Entry 9UD4 (electron microscopy, 3.31 A resolution); this record covers chains D and F of the 6 polymer chains in the assembly.

== Chain D ==
Molecule: Na(+)-translocating NADH-quinone reductase subunit D
Organism: Vibrio cholerae O395
Notes: EC 7.2.1.1
UniProtKB: A5F5Y6 (NQRD_VIBC3); residues 1-210 here = UniProt positions 1-210
Sequence (210 residues; each row starts with the number of its first residue):
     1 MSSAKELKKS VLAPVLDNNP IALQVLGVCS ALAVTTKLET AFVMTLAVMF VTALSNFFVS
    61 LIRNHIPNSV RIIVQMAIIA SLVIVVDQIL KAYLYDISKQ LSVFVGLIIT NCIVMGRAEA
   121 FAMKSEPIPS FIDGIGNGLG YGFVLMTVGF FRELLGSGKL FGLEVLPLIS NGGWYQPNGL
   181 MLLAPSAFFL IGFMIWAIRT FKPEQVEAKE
Disordered / not traced: 1-6
Ion coordination: 2Fe-2S cluster Fe: Cys-29, Cys-112 (shared with 2 residues of chain E)
Ligand contacts: 2Fe-2S cluster (FES): Leu-26, Gly-27, Val-28, Cys-29, Thr-110, Asn-111, Cys-112

== Chain F ==
Molecule: Na(+)-translocating NADH-quinone reductase subunit F
Organism: Vibrio cholerae O395
Notes: EC 7.2.1.1
UniProtKB: A5F5Y4 (NQRF_VIBC3); residues 1-408 here = UniProt positions 1-408
Sequence (414 residues; numbered 1 to 414; the number before each row is that of its first residue):
     1 MSTIIFGVVM FTLIILALVL VILFAKSKLV PTGDITISIN GDPEKAIVTQ PGGKLLTALA
    61 GAGVFVSSAC GGGGSCGQCR VKIKSGGGDI LPTELDHISK GEAREGERLA CQVAVKADMD
   121 LELPEEIFGV KKWECTVISN DNKATFIKEL KLAIPDGESV PFRAGGYIQI EAPAHHVKYA
   181 DFDVPEKYRG DWDKFNLFRY ESKVDEPIIR AYSMANYPEE FGIIMLNVRI ATPPPNNPNV
   241 PPGQMSSYIW SLKAGDKCTI SGPFGEFFAK DTDAEMVFIG GGAGMAPMRS HIFDQLKRLK
   301 SKRKMSYWYG ARSKREMFYV EDFDGLAAEN DNFVWHCALS DPQPEDNWTG YTGFIHNVLY
   361 ENYLKDHEAP EDCEYYMCGP PMMNAAVINM LKNLGVEEEN ILLDDFGGHH HHHH
Disordered / not traced: 409-414
Sequence notes: expression tag (409-414)
Ion coordination: 2Fe-2S cluster Fe: Cys-79, Cys-111
Ligand contacts:
  - FAD (flavin-adenine dinucleotide): Tyr-167, Arg-210, Ala-211, Tyr-212, Ser-213, Asn-227, Val-228, Arg-229, Ala-231, Thr-232, Val-240, Pro-241, Pro-242, Gly-243, Gln-244, Met-245, Ser-246, Ala-283, Phe-406
  - 2Fe-2S cluster (FES): Leu-56, Ser-67, Ala-69, Gly-72, Gly-73, Gly-74, Cys-76, Gly-77, Gln-78, Cys-79, Leu-109, Ala-110, Cys-111, Gln-112

== Interface between chain D and chain F ==
Residue-residue contacts (6):
  Ser-69(D) / Ile-22(F)
  Ser-69(D) / Lys-26(F)
  Val-70(D) / Ile-22(F)  hydrophobic
  Val-70(D) / Leu-23(F)  hydrophobic
  Ile-73(D) / Val-19(F)  hydrophobic
  Ser-81(D) / Phe-11(F)
Interface residues without a listed pair, chain F (6 interface residues in all): Ile-15

== Overview ==
Chain D and chain F form an interface of 4 and 6 residues respectively. Ligands of chain D: 2Fe-2S cluster.
Bound to chain F: 2Fe-2S cluster and flavin-adenine dinucleotide. Cys-29(D) and Cys-112(D) form the 2Fe-2S
cluster Fe site.
Chain D is Na(+)-translocating NADH-quinone reductase subunit D and chain F is Na(+)-translocating
NADH-quinone reductase subunit F, both from Vibrio cholerae O395; the structure, Cryo-EM structure of
Na+-translocating NADH-ubiquinone oxidoreductase NqrB-T236Y mutant from Vibrio cholerae reduced by NADH, was
determined by electron microscopy (same publication as 9U5G, 9UD3, 9UD5, 9UD6, 9UD8, 9UD9 and 4 further
entries).
